Entry 3S14 (X-ray diffraction, 2.85 A resolution); this record covers chains A and H of the 12 polymer chains in the assembly.

[Chain A]
Molecule: DNA-directed RNA polymerase II subunit RPB1
From: Saccharomyces cerevisiae S288c
Notes: EC 2.7.7.6
UniProtKB: P04050 (RPB1_YEAST); numbering as in UniProt (aligned over 1-1733)
Sequence (1733 residues; row label = number of the first residue in the row):
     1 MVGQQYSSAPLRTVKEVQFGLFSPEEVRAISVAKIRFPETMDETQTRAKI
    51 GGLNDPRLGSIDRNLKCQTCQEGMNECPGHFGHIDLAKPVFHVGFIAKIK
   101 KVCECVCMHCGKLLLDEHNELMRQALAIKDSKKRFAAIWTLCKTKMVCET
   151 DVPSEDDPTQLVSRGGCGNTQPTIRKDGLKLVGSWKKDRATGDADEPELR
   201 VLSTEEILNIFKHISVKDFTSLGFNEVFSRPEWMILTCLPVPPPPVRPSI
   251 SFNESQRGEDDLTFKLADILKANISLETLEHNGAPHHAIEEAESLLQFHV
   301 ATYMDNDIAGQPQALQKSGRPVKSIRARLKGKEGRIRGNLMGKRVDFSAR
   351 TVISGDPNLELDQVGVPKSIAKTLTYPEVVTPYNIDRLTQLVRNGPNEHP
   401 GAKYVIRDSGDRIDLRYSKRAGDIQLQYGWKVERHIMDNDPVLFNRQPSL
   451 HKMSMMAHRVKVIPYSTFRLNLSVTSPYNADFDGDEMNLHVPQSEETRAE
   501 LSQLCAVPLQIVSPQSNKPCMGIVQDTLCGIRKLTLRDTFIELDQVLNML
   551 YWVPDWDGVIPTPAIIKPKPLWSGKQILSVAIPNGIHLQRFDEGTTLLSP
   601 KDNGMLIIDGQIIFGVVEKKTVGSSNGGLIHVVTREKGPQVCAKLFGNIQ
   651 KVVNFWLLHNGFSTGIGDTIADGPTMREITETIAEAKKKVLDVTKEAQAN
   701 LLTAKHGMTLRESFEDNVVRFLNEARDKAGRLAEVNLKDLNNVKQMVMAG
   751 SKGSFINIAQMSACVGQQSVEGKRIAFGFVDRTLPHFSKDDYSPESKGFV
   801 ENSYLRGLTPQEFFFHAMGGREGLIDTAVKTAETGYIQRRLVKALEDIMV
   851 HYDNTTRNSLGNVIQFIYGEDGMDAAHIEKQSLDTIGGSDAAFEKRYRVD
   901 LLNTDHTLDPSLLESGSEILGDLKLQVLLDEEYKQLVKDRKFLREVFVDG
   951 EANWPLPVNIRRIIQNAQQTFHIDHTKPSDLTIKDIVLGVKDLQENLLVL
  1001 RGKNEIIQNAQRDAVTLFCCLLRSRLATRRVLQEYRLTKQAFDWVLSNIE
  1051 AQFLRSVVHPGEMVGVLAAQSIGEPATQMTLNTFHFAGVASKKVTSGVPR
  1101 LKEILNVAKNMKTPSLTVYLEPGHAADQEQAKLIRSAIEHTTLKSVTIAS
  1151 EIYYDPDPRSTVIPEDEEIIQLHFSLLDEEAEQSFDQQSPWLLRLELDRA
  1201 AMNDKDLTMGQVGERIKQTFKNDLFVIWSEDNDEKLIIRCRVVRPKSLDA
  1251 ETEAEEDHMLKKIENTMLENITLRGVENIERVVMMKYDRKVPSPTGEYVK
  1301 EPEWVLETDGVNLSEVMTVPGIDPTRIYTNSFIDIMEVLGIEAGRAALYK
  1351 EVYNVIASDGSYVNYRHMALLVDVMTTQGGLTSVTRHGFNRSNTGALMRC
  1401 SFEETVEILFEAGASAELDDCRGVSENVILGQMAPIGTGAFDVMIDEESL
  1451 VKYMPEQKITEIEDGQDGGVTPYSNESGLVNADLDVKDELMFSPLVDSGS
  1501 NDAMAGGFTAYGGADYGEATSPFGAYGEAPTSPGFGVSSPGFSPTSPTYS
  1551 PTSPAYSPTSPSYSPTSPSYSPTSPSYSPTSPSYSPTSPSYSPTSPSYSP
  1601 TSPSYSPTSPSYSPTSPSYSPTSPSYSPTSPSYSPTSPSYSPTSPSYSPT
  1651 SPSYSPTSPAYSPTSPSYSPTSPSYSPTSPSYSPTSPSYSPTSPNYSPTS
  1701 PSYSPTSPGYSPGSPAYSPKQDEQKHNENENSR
Unresolved in the structure: 1-2, 155-160, 187-198, 1177-1186, 1244-1253, 1446-1733
UniProt features mapped onto this chain:
  - region: Pro248 to Asp260 (Lid loop), Asn306 to Lys323 (Rudder loop), Pro810 to Glu822 (Bridging helix)
  - binding site (Zn(2+)): Cys67, Cys70, Cys77, His80, Cys107, Cys110, Cys148, Cys167
  - binding site (Mg(2+)): Asp481, Asp483, Asp485
  - modified residue: Thr1471 (Phosphothreonine)
  - cross-link (Glycyl lysine isopeptide (Lys-Gly)): Lys695 (interchain with G-Cter in ubiquitin), Lys1246 (interchain with G-Cter in ubiquitin), Lys1350 (interchain with G-Cter in ubiquitin)
  - natural variant: Ser1653 to Pro1659 (deletion: In strain: A364A)
  - mutagenesis: Lys1246 (K1246R: Impairs ubiquitination during transcription stress)

[Chain H]
Molecule: DNA-directed RNA polymerases I, II, and III subunit RPABC3
From: Saccharomyces cerevisiae S288c
UniProtKB: P20436 (RPAB3_YEAST); numbering as in UniProt (aligned over 1-146)
Sequence (146 residues; numbered 1 to 146; the number before each row is that of its first residue):
     1 MSNTLFDDIFQVSEVDPGRYNKVCRIEAASTTQDQCKLTLDINVELFPVA
    51 AQDSLTVTIASSLNLEDTPANDSSATRSWRPPQAGDRSLADDYDYVMYGT
   101 AYKFEEVSKDLIAVYYSFGGLLMRLEGNYRNLNNLKQENAYLLIRR
Unresolved in the structure: 1, 64-75
UniProt features mapped onto this chain:
  - region: Asp16 to Thr39 (Non-specific ssDNA binding)
  - modified residue: Ser2 (N-acetylserine), Thr68 (Phosphothreonine)

[Chain A / chain H interface]
Contacting residue pairs (74; chain A residue first):
  Arg537(A) - Tyr20(H)
  Arg537(A) - Val23(H)
  Arg537(A) - Arg25(H)
  Arg537(A) - Asp41(H)  salt bridge
  Arg537(A) - Gly120(H)  hydrogen bond (side chain-backbone)
  Arg537(A) - Leu121(H)
  Arg537(A) - Leu122(H)
  Asp538(A) - Tyr20(H)
  Asp538(A) - Asn21(H)  hydrogen bond (side chain-backbone)
  Asp538(A) - Lys22(H)  hydrogen bond (side chain-backbone)
  Asp538(A) - Val23(H)  hydrogen bond (side chain-backbone)
  Phe540(A) - Val23(H)  hydrophobic
  Phe540(A) - Asn43(H)
  Phe540(A) - Leu121(H)  hydrophobic
  Leu543(A) - Trp79(H)  hydrophobic
  Gly558(A) - Ser78(H)
  Val559(A) - Arg77(H)
  Val559(A) - Ser78(H)
  Ile560(A) - Ser78(H)  hydrogen bond (backbone-side chain)
  Ile560(A) - Trp79(H)  hydrogen bond (backbone-backbone)
  Pro561(A) - Trp79(H)
  Thr562(A) - Trp79(H)
  Thr562(A) - Tyr98(H)
  Pro563(A) - Trp79(H)
  Pro563(A) - Tyr98(H)
  Ala564(A) - Met97(H)
  Ala564(A) - Tyr98(H)  hydrogen bond (backbone-backbone)
  Ala564(A) - Phe118(H)
  Ala564(A) - Gly119(H)
  Ile565(A) - Asn43(H)
  Ile565(A) - Leu46(H)  hydrophobic
  Ile565(A) - Tyr95(H)
  Ile565(A) - Val96(H)
  Ile566(A) - Val96(H)  hydrogen bond (backbone-backbone)
  Ile566(A) - Tyr98(H)  hydrophobic
  Ile566(A) - Tyr141(H)  hydrophobic
  Lys567(A) - Leu46(H)
  Lys567(A) - Asp94(H)
  Lys567(A) - Tyr95(H)
  Lys567(A) - Val96(H)  hydrogen bond (side chain-backbone)
  Lys567(A) - Met97(H)
  Pro568(A) - Leu46(H)
  Pro568(A) - Asp94(H)
  Pro570(A) - Trp79(H)  hydrophobic
  Leu571(A) - Asn43(H)
  Leu571(A) - Leu46(H)  hydrophobic
  Trp572(A) - Trp79(H)  hydrophobic
  Ser573(A) - Gly119(H)  hydrogen bond (side chain-backbone)
  Lys575(A) - Gly119(H)
  Lys575(A) - Gly120(H)
  Gln576(A) - Gly119(H)
  Leu597(A) - Tyr102(H)  hydrogen bond (backbone-side chain)
  Leu597(A) - Lys103(H)
  Leu597(A) - Tyr115(H)
  Leu598(A) - Arg25(H)  hydrogen bond (backbone-side chain)
  Leu598(A) - Thr39(H)
  Leu598(A) - Tyr115(H)  hydrophobic
  Leu598(A) - Leu122(H)
  Leu598(A) - Arg124(H)
  Ser599(A) - Arg25(H)
  Ser599(A) - Leu122(H)
  Pro600(A) - Arg25(H)
  Asp602(A) - Tyr20(H)
  Leu606(A) - Tyr102(H)  hydrophobic
  Ile613(A) - Thr100(H)
  Ile613(A) - Tyr102(H)  hydrophobic
  Ile613(A) - Ser117(H)  hydrogen bond (backbone-side chain)
  Ile613(A) - Gly120(H)
  Ile613(A) - Leu122(H)
  Phe614(A) - Leu122(H)  hydrophobic
  Leu737(A) - Arg19(H)
  Lys738(A) - Arg19(H)
  Asp739(A) - Arg19(H)  salt bridge
  Lys744(A) - Arg19(H)
Also at the interface, not in a pair above, chain A (38 interface residues in all): Lys569, Thr596, Lys601, Ile608, Asp974
Also at the interface, not in a pair above, chain H (33 interface residues in all): Pro82, Met123, Lys136

[Summary]
The interface between chain A and chain H involves 38 residues on one side and 33 on the other, with 13
hydrogen bonds and 2 salt bridges. Polar pairs include Arg537(A)-Asp41(H), Asp739(A)-Arg19(H) and
Arg537(A)-Gly120(H).
Chain A is DNA-directed RNA polymerase II subunit RPB1 and chain H is DNA-directed RNA polymerases I, II, and
III subunit RPABC3, both from Saccharomyces cerevisiae S288c; the structure, RNA Polymerase II Initiation
Complex with a 6-nt RNA, was determined by X-ray diffraction together with 3RZD, 3RZO, 3S15, 3S16, 3S17, 3S1M
and 5 further entries from the same study.
